PDB entry 3KJD | X-ray diffraction, 1.95 A resolution | chain A

Chain A:
Molecule: Poly [ADP-ribose] polymerase 2
Organism: Homo sapiens
Notes: EC 2.4.2.30; fragment: catalytic domain
UniProtKB: Q9UGN5 (PARP2_HUMAN); residues 235-579 here = UniProt positions 235-579
Amino-acid sequence (368 residues; each row starts with the number of its first residue):
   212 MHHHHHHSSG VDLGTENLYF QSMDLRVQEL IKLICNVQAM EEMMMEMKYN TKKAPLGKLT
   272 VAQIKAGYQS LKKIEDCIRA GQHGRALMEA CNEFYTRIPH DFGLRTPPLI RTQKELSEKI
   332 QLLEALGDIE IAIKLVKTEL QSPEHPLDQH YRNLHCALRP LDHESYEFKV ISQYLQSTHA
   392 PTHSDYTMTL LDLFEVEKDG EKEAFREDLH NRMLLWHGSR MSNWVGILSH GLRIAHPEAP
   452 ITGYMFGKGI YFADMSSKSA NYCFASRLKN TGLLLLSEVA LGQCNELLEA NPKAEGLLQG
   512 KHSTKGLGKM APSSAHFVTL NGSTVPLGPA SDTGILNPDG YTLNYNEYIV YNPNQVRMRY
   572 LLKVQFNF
Not modelled in the structure: 212-225, 349-352
Construct notes: expression tag (212-234)
Residues lining bound ligands: Veliparib (78P; (2R)-2-(7-carbamoyl-1H-benzimidazol-2-yl)-2-methylpyrrolidinium): E335, W427, H428, G429, Y455, Y462, F463, A464, K469, S470, Y473, E558
Curated features (UniProtKB/Swiss-Prot):
  - active site: E558 (For poly [ADP-ribose] polymerase activity)
  - binding site (NAD(+)): H428 to S430, G437, R444, S470

In short:
Bound to chain A: Veliparib. From UniProt: active-site residue E558 and 6 NAD+-binding residues.
Chain A is Poly [ADP-ribose] polymerase 2 (Homo sapiens); the structure, Human poly(ADP-ribose) polymerase 2,
catalytic fragment in complex with an inhibitor ABT-888, was determined by X-ray diffraction together with
3KCZ from the same study.
